PDB entry 3HOW | X-ray diffraction, 3.60 A resolution | chains C and K of the 15 polymer chains in the assembly

== Chain C ==
Name: DNA-directed RNA polymerase II subunit RPB3
Source organism: Saccharomyces cerevisiae
Notes: EC 2.7.7.6
UniProt: P16370 (RPB3_YEAST); residues 2-318 here = UniProt positions 2-318
Chain sequence (347 residues; row label = number of the first residue in the row; numbers below 1 keep their minus sign (Met-28 is residue -28)):
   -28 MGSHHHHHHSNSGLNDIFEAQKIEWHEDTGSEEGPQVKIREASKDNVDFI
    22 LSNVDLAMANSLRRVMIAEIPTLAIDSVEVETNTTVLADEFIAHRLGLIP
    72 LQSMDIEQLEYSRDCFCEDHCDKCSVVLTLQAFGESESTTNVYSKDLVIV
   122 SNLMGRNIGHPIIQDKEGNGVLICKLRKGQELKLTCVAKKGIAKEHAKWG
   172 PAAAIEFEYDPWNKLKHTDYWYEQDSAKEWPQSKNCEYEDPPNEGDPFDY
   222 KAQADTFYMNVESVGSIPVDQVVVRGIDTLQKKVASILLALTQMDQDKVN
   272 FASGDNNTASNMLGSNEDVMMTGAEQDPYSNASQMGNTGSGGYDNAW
Unresolved in the structure: -28 to 2, 269-318
Differences from the reference sequence: expression tag (-28 to 1)
Ion coordination: Zn2+: Cys86, Cys88, Cys92, Cys95

== Chain K ==
Name: DNA-directed RNA polymerase II subunit RPB11
Source organism: Saccharomyces cerevisiae
Notes: EC 2.7.7.6
UniProt: P38902 (RPB11_YEAST); residue numbers follow UniProt; this construct covers 1-120
Chain sequence (120 residues; row label = number of the first residue in the row):
     1 MNAPDRFELFLLGEGESKLKIDPDTKAPNAVVITFEKEDHTLGNLIRAEL
    51 LNDRKVLFAAYKVEHPFFARFKLRIQTTEGYDPKDALKNACNSIINKLGA
   101 LKTNFETEWNLQTLAADDAF
Unresolved in the structure: 115-120

== Chain C / chain K interface ==
Pairs across the interface - 60 pairs, chain C then chain K:
  Glu3(C) with Ala100(K); Thr103(K); Asn104(K)
  Pro6(C) with Lys97(K); Leu101(K), hydrophobic
  Gln7(C) with Asn104(K)
  Val8(C) with Glu108(K)
  Lys9(C) with Glu108(K)
  Ile10(C) with Glu108(K), hydrogen bond (backbone-side chain); Trp109(K); Gln112(K)
  Ala13(C) with Leu114(K)
  Ser14(C) with Trp109(K)
  Val18(C) with Phe105(K), hydrophobic; Trp109(K), hydrophobic
  Phe20(C) with Phe105(K), hydrophobic
  Leu22(C) with Leu101(K), hydrophobic
  Ala28(C) with Asn44(K); Ala48(K), hydrophobic
  Met29(C) with Leu45(K); Ile94(K); Leu98(K), hydrophobic
  Ser32(C) with Thr41(K), hydrogen bond (side chain-backbone); Leu45(K)
  Arg35(C) with Asp39(K), salt bridge; Thr41(K), hydrogen bond
  Val36(C) with Thr41(K)
  Glu40(C) with Thr41(K)
  Arg84(C) with Phe10(K); Leu11(K)
  Ala164(C) with Arg6(K), hydrogen bond (backbone-side chain)
  Lys165(C) with Arg6(K), hydrogen bond (backbone-side chain); Leu9(K); Phe10(K); Asp39(K), salt bridge
  Glu166(C) with Arg6(K), hydrogen bond (backbone-side chain); Phe10(K)
  His167(C) with Arg6(K)
  Asp241(C) with Phe105(K); Trp109(K)
  Val244(C) with Phe105(K), hydrophobic
  Val245(C) with Glu106(K)
  Ile248(C) with Leu98(K); Leu101(K), hydrophobic; Lys102(K)
  Asp249(C) with Lys102(K), salt bridge
  Leu251(C) with Leu98(K), hydrophobic
  Gln252(C) with Ile95(K), hydrogen bond (side chain-backbone); Gly99(K)
  Lys254(C) with Glu38(K), salt bridge
  Val255(C) with Cys91(K), hydrophobic; Ile94(K), hydrophobic
  Ile258(C) with Leu19(K), hydrophobic; Phe35(K), hydrophobic; Leu42(K), hydrophobic
  Leu259(C) with Cys91(K), hydrophobic; Ile95(K), hydrophobic
  Leu262(C) with Leu87(K), hydrophobic
  Thr263(C) with Lys88(K)
  Met265(C) with Leu19(K)
Interface residues without a listed pair, chain C (45 interface residues in all): Glu4, Gly5, Asp26, Leu33, Ile163, Val240, Ala256, Ala261, Asp266
Interface residues without a listed pair, chain K (40 interface residues in all): Phe7, Lys18, Ile21, His40, Glu49, Lys84, Asn92, Thr113

== In short ==
Chain C and chain K form an interface of 45 and 40 residues respectively, with 7 hydrogen bonds and 4 salt
bridges. Among the polar pairs are Arg35(C)-Asp39(K), Lys165(C)-Asp39(K) and Asp249(C)-Lys102(K). The Zn2+
site is built by Cys86(C), Cys88(C), Cys92(C) and Cys95(C).
Here chain C is DNA-directed RNA polymerase II subunit RPB3 and chain K is DNA-directed RNA polymerase II
subunit RPB11, both from Saccharomyces cerevisiae. Entry 3HOW (Complete RNA polymerase II elongation complex
III with a T-U mismatch and a frayed RNA 3'-uridine) was determined by X-ray diffraction, deposited together
with 3HOU, 3HOV, 3HOX, 3HOY and 3HOZ.
